PDB entry 6KXV | X-ray diffraction, 3.63 A resolution | chains C and I of the 10 polymer chains in the assembly

Chain C:
Name: Histone H2A type 1-B/E
From: Homo sapiens
Reference sequence: P04908 (H2A1B_HUMAN); residues 0-129 here correspond to UniProt positions 1-130 (UniProt number = residue number + 1)
Sequence (133 residues; row label = number of the first residue in the row; numbers below 1 keep their minus sign (Gly-3 is residue -3)):
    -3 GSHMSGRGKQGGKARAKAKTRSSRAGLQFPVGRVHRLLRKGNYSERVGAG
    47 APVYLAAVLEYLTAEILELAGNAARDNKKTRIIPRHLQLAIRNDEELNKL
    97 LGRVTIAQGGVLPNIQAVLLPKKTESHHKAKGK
Disordered / not traced: -3 to 10, 119-129
Differences from the reference sequence: expression tag (-3 to -1)
UniProt features mapped onto this chain:
  - modified residue: Ser1 (N-acetylserine), Arg3 (Citrulline), Lys5 (N6-(2-hydroxyisobutyryl)lysine), Lys9 (N6-(2-hydroxyisobutyryl)lysine), Lys13 (N6-(beta-hydroxybutyryl)lysine), Lys36 (N6-(2-hydroxyisobutyryl)lysine), Lys74 (N6-(2-hydroxyisobutyryl)lysine), Lys75 (N6-(2-hydroxyisobutyryl)lysine), Lys95 (N6-(2-hydroxyisobutyryl)lysine), Gln104 (N5-methylglutamine), Lys118 (N6-(2-hydroxyisobutyryl)lysine), Lys119 (N6-crotonyllysine), Thr120 (Phosphothreonine), Lys125 (N6-crotonyllysine)
  - cross-link (Glycyl lysine isopeptide (Lys-Gly)): Lys13 (interchain with G-Cter in ubiquitin), Lys15 (interchain with G-Cter in ubiquitin), Lys119 (interchain with G-Cter in ubiquitin)

Chain I:
Molecule: 146-nt DNA strand
From: Homo sapiens
Sequence (146 nucleotides; each row starts with the number of its first residue):
     1 ATCAATATCCACCTGCAGATTCTACCAAAAGTGTATTTGGAAACTGCTCC
    51 ATCAAAAGGCATGTTCAGCTGAATTCAGCTGAACATGCCTTTTGATGGAG
   101 CAGTTTCCAAATACACTTTTGGTAGAATCTGCAGGTGGATATTGAT

Interface between chain C and chain I:
Contacting residue pairs (13; chain C residue first):
  Arg11(C) - DG31(I)  hydrogen bond to the phosphate
  Arg11(C) - DT32(I)  phosphate contact
  Ala12(C) - DT32(I)  hydrogen bond to the phosphate
  Ala14(C) - DA30(I)  phosphate contact
  Ala14(C) - DG31(I)  phosphate contact
  Lys15(C) - DG31(I)  phosphate contact
  Arg17(C) - DA30(I)  salt bridge to the phosphate
  Gly28(C) - DA30(I)  phosphate contact
  Arg29(C) - DA29(I)  phosphate contact
  Arg32(C) - DA29(I)  salt bridge to the phosphate
  Arg42(C) - DT38(I)  sugar contact
  Lys74(C) - DA11(I)  salt bridge to the phosphate
  Arg77(C) - DA19(I)  hydrogen bond to the phosphate
Interface residues without a listed pair, chain C (13 interface residues in all): Thr16, Arg20
Interface residues without a listed pair, chain I (10 interface residues in all): DC10, DT20, DT37

Overview:
Chain C and chain I form an interface of 13 and 10 residues respectively, with 3 hydrogen bonds and 3 salt
bridges. Among the polar pairs are Arg11(C)-DG31(I), Ala12(C)-DT32(I) and Arg77(C)-DA19(I).
Chain C is Histone H2A type 1-B/E and chain I is a 146-nt DNA strand, both from Homo sapiens; the structure,
Crystal structure of a nucleosome containing Leishmania histone H3, was determined by X-ray diffraction.
